5LOX - chains 7 and 8 of the 34 polymer chains in the assembly; structure by X-ray diffraction, 2.90 A resolution.

== Chain 7 (and 8) ==
Name: Peptidase
Source organism: Pseudomonas aeruginosa
Notes: chain 8 of this document is another copy of the same molecule, construct and numbering; everything in this record applies to it too
Reference sequence: A0A0D6I0H1 (A0A0D6I0H1_PSEAI); residues 1-242 here correspond to UniProt positions 2-243 (UniProt number = residue number + 1)
Chain sequence (242 residues; numbered 1 to 242; the number before each row is that of its first residue):
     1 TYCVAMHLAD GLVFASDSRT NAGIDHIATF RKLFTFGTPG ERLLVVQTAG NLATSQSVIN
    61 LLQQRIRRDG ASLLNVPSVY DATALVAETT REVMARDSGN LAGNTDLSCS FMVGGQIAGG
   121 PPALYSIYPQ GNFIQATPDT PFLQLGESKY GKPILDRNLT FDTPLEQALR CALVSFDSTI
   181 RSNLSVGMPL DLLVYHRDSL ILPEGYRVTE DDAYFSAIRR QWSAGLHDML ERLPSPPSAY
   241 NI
Unresolved in the structure: 242
Sequence notes: engineered mutation Mse94 (Leu95 in A0A0D6I0H1), Mse112 (Leu113 in A0A0D6I0H1), Mse229 (Leu230 in A0A0D6I0H1)
Modified residues: Mse6, Mse188 (selenomethionine; parent Met); Mse94, Mse112, Mse229 (selenomethionine)
Reported in the primary citation:
  - catalytic residues: Thr1, Lys32, Gly50
  - mutagenesis - T1A: abolished binding to epoxomicin
  - mutagenesis - T1A: abolished binding to MG132
  - specificity-determining residues: Thr20, Phe30, Thr48, Leu52, Ser55

== Chain 7 / chain 8 interface ==
Contacting residue pairs (79; chain 7 residue first):
  Glu147(7) - Lys149(8)  salt bridge
  Lys149(7) - Glu147(8)  salt bridge
  Lys149(7) - Lys149(8)
  Lys149(7) - Tyr150(8)
  Tyr150(7) - Lys149(8)
  Tyr150(7) - Pro153(8)
  Lys152(7) - Ser182(8)  hydrogen bond (side chain-backbone)
  Pro153(7) - Tyr150(8)
  Pro153(7) - Ser178(8)
  Pro153(7) - Ser182(8)
  Asp156(7) - Ser182(8)  hydrogen bond
  Arg157(7) - Asp177(8)  salt bridge
  Arg157(7) - Ser178(8)  hydrogen bond
  Arg157(7) - Arg181(8)
  Arg157(7) - Trp222(8)
  Arg157(7) - Leu226(8)
  Asn158(7) - Leu230(8)
  Arg170(7) - Leu230(8)  hydrogen bond (side chain-backbone)
  Arg170(7) - Leu233(8)
  Arg170(7) - Pro234(8)
  Arg170(7) - Ser235(8)
  Asp177(7) - Arg157(8)  salt bridge
  Ser178(7) - Pro153(8)
  Ser178(7) - Arg157(8)  hydrogen bond
  Arg181(7) - Arg157(8)
  Ser182(7) - Lys152(8)  hydrogen bond (backbone-side chain)
  Ser182(7) - Pro153(8)
  Ser182(7) - Asp156(8)  hydrogen bond
  Leu192(7) - Tyr240(8)  hydrophobic
  His196(7) - Asn241(8)  hydrogen bond
  Tyr206(7) - Ala239(8)
  Tyr206(7) - Tyr240(8)  hydrophobic
  Val208(7) - Tyr240(8)
  Asp212(7) - Tyr240(8)  hydrogen bond
  Tyr214(7) - Pro234(8)  hydrogen bond (side chain-backbone)
  Tyr214(7) - Ser235(8)
  Tyr214(7) - Pro236(8)
  Tyr214(7) - Pro237(8)
  Tyr214(7) - Tyr240(8)
  Phe215(7) - Tyr240(8)
  Gln221(7) - Leu233(8)
  Gln221(7) - Pro234(8)
  Trp222(7) - Arg157(8)
  Trp222(7) - Leu226(8)  hydrophobic
  Trp222(7) - Mse229(8)  hydrophobic
  Trp222(7) - Leu230(8)  hydrophobic
  Trp222(7) - Leu233(8)  hydrophobic
  Gly225(7) - Mse229(8)
  Leu226(7) - Arg157(8)
  Leu226(7) - Trp222(8)  hydrophobic
  Leu226(7) - Leu226(8)  hydrophobic
  Leu226(7) - Mse229(8)
  His227(7) - Asn158(8)
  Mse229(7) - Trp222(8)  hydrophobic
  Mse229(7) - Gly225(8)
  Mse229(7) - Leu226(8)
  Mse229(7) - Mse229(8)  hydrophobic
  Leu230(7) - Asn158(8)
  Leu230(7) - Arg170(8)  hydrogen bond (backbone-side chain)
  Leu230(7) - Trp222(8)  hydrophobic
  Glu231(7) - Arg170(8)
  Leu233(7) - Arg170(8)
  Leu233(7) - Gln221(8)
  Leu233(7) - Trp222(8)  hydrophobic
  Pro234(7) - Arg170(8)
  Pro234(7) - Tyr214(8)  hydrogen bond (backbone-side chain)
  Pro234(7) - Gln221(8)
  Ser235(7) - Arg170(8)
  Ser235(7) - Tyr214(8)
  Pro236(7) - Tyr214(8)
  Pro237(7) - Tyr214(8)
  Ala239(7) - Tyr206(8)
  Tyr240(7) - Leu192(8)  hydrophobic
  Tyr240(7) - Tyr206(8)  hydrophobic
  Tyr240(7) - Val208(8)
  Tyr240(7) - Asp212(8)  hydrogen bond
  Tyr240(7) - Tyr214(8)
  Tyr240(7) - Phe215(8)
  Asn241(7) - His196(8)
Interface residues without a listed pair, chain 7 (45 interface residues in all): Ile154, Leu169, Cys171, Leu173, Val174, Val194, Ile218, Ser223, Arg232
Interface residues without a listed pair, chain 8 (44 interface residues in all): Ile154, Leu169, Cys171, Leu173, Val174, Ile218, Ser223, His227, Glu231, Arg232

== Summary ==
The interface between chain 7 and chain 8 involves 45 residues on one side and 44 on the other; the contacts
include 13 hydrogen bonds and 4 salt bridges. Among the polar pairs are Glu147(7)-Lys149(8),
Arg157(7)-Asp177(8) and Lys152(7)-Ser182(8). The paper reports catalytic residues Thr1(7), Lys32(7) and
Gly50(7); T1A of chain 7 abolishes binding to epoxomicin.
Both chains are Peptidase (Pseudomonas aeruginosa). Entry 5LOX (Helical Assembly of the Anbu Complex from
Pseudomonas aeruginosa) was determined by X-ray diffraction together with 5LOY from the same study.
